PDB entry 4MJ4 | X-ray diffraction, 2.17 A resolution | chain A

[Chain A]
Protein: Alpha-L-iduronidase
From: Homo sapiens
Notes: EC 3.2.1.76
UniProt: P35475 (IDUA_HUMAN); residue numbers follow UniProt; this construct covers 1-653
Sequence (653 residues; numbered 1 to 653; the number before each row is that of its first residue):
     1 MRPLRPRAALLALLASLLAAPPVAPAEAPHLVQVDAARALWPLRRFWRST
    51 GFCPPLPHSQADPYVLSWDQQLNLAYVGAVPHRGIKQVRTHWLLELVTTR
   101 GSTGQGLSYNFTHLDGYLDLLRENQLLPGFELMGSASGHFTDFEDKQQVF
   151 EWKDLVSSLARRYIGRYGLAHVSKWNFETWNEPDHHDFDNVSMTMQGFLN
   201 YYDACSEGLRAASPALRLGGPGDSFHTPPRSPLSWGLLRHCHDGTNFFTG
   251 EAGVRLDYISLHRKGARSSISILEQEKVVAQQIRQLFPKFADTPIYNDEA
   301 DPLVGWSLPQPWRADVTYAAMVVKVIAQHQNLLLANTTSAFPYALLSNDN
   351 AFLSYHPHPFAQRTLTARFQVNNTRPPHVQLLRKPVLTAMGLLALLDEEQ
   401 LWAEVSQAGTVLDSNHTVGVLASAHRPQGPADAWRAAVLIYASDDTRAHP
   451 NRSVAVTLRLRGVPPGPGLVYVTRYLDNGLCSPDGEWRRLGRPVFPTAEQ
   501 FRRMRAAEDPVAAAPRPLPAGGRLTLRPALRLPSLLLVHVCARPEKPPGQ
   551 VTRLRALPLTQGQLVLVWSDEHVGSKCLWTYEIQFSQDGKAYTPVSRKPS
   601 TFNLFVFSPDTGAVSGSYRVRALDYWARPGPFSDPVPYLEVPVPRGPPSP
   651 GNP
Unresolved in the structure: 1-26, 55-61, 103-106, 641-653
Curated features (UniProtKB/Swiss-Prot):
  - active site: Glu-182 (Proton donor), Glu-299 (Nucleophile)
  - binding site (alpha-D-mannopyranose): Pro-54, Leu-56, His-58, Trp-306, Arg-488, Arg-492
  - binding site (alpha-L-iduronate): His-91, Asn-181, Glu-182, Lys-264, Glu-299, Gly-305, Asp-349, Arg-363
  - binding site (beta-D-mannose): Arg-492
  - glycosylation (N-linked (GlcNAc...) asparagine): Asn-110, Asn-190, Asn-336, Asn-372, Asn-415, Asn-451
  - natural variant: Ser-16 to Ala-19 (deletion: In MPS1H), Leu-18 (L18P: In MPS1S), Gln-33 (H33Q: this construct carries the variant), Gly-51 (G51D: In MPS1H), Ala-75 (A75T: In MPS1H), Tyr-76 (Y76C: In MPS1S), Ala-79 (A79V: In MPS1H/S), His-82 (H82P: In MPS1H/S; H82Q: Reduction of protein levels), Gly-84 (G84R: In MPS1H/S), Arg-89 (R89Q: In MPS1S; R89W: In MPS1S), Thr-103 (T103P: In MPS1H; uncertain significance), Met-133 (M133I: In MPS1H), 42 further natural variant entries in UniProt
Covalent attachments: N-acetylglucosamine (NAG) linked to Asn-110, Asn-415; glycan linked to Asn-372
From the paper describing this entry:
  - catalytic residues: Glu-182, Glu-299
  - post-translational modification sites: Asn-110, Asn-372, Asn-415
  - contacts within the chain: Arg-89/Glu-299 (hydrogen bond), Lys-264/Glu-299 (hydrogen bond), Ala-448/Pro-533, Val-316/Pro-533
  - mutagenesis - P533R: decreased catalytic activity on 4MUI
  - mutagenesis - P533R: unchanged binding to 4MUI
  - mutagenesis - P533R: decreased stability
  - disease-associated variants - P533R: decreased catalytic activity on 4MUI
  - disease-associated variants - P533R: unchanged binding to 4MUI
  - disease-associated variants - P533R: decreased stability
  - disease-associated variants - R363C: decreased catalytic activity (citing earlier work)

[Overview]
Curated annotation (UniProt) lists active-site residues Glu-182 and Glu-299, 6 alpha-D-mannopyranose-binding
residues, 8 alpha-L-iduronate-binding residues and beta-D-mannose-binding residue Arg-492. From the paper:
catalytic residues Glu-182 and Glu-299; P533R reduces catalytic activity on 4MUI.
Chain A is Alpha-L-iduronidase (Homo sapiens); the structure, Human iduronidase apo structure P21 form, was
determined by X-ray diffraction, deposited together with 4KGL, 4KH2 and 4MJ2.
